PDB entry 6WNR | electron microscopy, 3.30 A resolution | chains R and a of the 22 polymer chains in the assembly

[Chain R]
Molecule: ATP synthase subunit c
Organism: Escherichia coli
UniProt: F4TL55 (F4TL55_ECOLX); residue numbers follow UniProt; this construct covers 1-79
Amino-acid sequence (79 residues; each row starts with the number of its first residue):
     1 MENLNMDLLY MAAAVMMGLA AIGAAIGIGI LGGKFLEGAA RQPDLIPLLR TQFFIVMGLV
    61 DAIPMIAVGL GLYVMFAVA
Not modelled in the structure: 1-2
What the authors report for this chain:
  - catalytic residues: Asp61 (citing earlier work)

[Chain a]
Molecule: ATP synthase subunit a
Organism: Escherichia coli
UniProt: C3SL77 (C3SL77_ECOLX); numbering as in UniProt (aligned over 1-271)
Amino-acid sequence (271 residues; row label = number of the first residue in the row):
     1 MASENMTPQD YIGHHLNNLQ LDLRTFSLVD PQNPPATFWT INIDSMFFSV VLGLLFLVLF
    61 RSVAKKATSG VPGKFQTAIE LVIGFVNGSV KDMYHGKSKL IAPLALTIFV WVFLMNLMDL
   121 LPIDLLPYIA EHVLGLPALR VVPSADVNVT LSMALGVFIL ILFYSIKMKG IGGFTKELTL
   181 QPFNHWAFIP VNLILEGVSL LSKPVSLGLR LFGNMYAGEL IFILIAGLLP WWSQWILNVP
   241 WAIFHILIIT LQAFIFMVLT IVYLSMASEE H
Not modelled in the structure: 1-3, 270-271

[Chain R / chain a interface]
Residue-residue contacts (22):
  Phe54(R) - Leu247(a)
  Ile55(R) - Leu251(a)
  Met57(R) - Leu247(a)  hydrophobic
  Gly58(R) - Leu247(a)
  Gly58(R) - Ile248(a)
  Leu59(R) - Leu251(a)  hydrophobic
  Leu59(R) - Ile255(a)  hydrophobic
  Asp61(R) - Phe244(a)
  Ala62(R) - Asn214(a)
  Met65(R) - Trp241(a)  hydrophobic
  Ile66(R) - Gly213(a)
  Ile66(R) - Asn214(a)
  Ile66(R) - Ala217(a)  hydrophobic
  Gly69(R) - Ile221(a)
  Gly69(R) - Leu224(a)
  Leu70(R) - Leu220(a)  hydrophobic
  Tyr73(R) - Leu16(a)  hydrophobic
  Phe76(R) - Gln9(a)  hydrogen bond (backbone-side chain)
  Phe76(R) - Leu228(a)  hydrophobic
  Ala77(R) - Gln9(a)  hydrogen bond (backbone-side chain)
  Val78(R) - Gln9(a)
  Ala79(R) - Gln9(a)
Also at the interface, not in a pair above, chain R (17 interface residues in all): Leu72
Also at the interface, not in a pair above, chain a (16 interface residues in all): Ile12

[Overview]
The interface between chain R and chain a involves 17 residues on one side and 16 on the other, with 2
hydrogen bonds. Among the polar pairs are Phe76(R)-Gln9(a) and Ala77(R)-Gln9(a). The paper reports the
catalytic residue Asp61(R).
Here chain R is ATP synthase subunit c and chain a is ATP synthase subunit a, both from Escherichia coli.
Entry 6WNR (E. coli ATP synthase State 3b) was determined by electron microscopy (same publication as 6OQR,
6OQS, 6OQT, 6OQU, 6OQV, 6OQW and 3 further entries).
